7OW5 - chains A and C of the 5 polymer chains in the assembly; structure by X-ray diffraction, 2.58 A resolution.

== Chain A ==
Name: MHC class I antigen
Organism: Homo sapiens
UniProtKB: A0A583ZB34 (A0A583ZB34_HUMAN); residues 1-275 here correspond to UniProt positions 25-299 (UniProt number = residue number + 24)
Sequence (276 residues; row label = number of the first residue in the row):
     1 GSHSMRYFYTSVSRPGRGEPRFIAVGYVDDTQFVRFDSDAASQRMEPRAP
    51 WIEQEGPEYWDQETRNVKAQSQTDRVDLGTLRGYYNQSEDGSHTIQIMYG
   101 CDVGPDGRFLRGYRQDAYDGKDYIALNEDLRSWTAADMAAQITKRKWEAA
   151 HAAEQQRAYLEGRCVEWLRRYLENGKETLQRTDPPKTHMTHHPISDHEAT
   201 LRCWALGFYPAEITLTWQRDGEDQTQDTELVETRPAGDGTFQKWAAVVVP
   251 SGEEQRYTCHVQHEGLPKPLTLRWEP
Not modelled in the structure: 1
Sequence notes: expression tag (276)
Cystine bridges: Cys-101/Cys-164, Cys-203/Cys-259

== Chain C ==
Name: KRAS peptide (VVVGAGGVGK)
Notes: EC 3.6.5.2
UniProtKB: P01111 (RASN_HUMAN); residues 1-10 here correspond to UniProt positions 7-16 (UniProt number = residue number + 6)
Sequence (10 residues; numbered 1 to 10; the number before each row is that of its first residue):
     1 VVVGAGGVGK
Curated features (UniProtKB/Swiss-Prot):
  - binding site (GTP): Gly-4 to Lys-10
From the paper describing this entry:
  - mutagenesis - G4A, G9A: decreased binding to JDI TCR

== How chain A and chain C interact ==
Pairs across the interface (39; chain A residue first):
  Met-5(A) / Val-1(C)
  Tyr-7(A) / Val-1(C)  hydrogen bond (side chain-backbone)
  Tyr-7(A) / Val-2(C)  hydrophobic
  Tyr-9(A) / Val-2(C)
  Met-45(A) / Val-2(C)  hydrophobic
  Tyr-59(A) / Val-1(C)  hydrophobic
  Glu-63(A) / Val-1(C)
  Glu-63(A) / Val-2(C)  hydrogen bond (side chain-backbone)
  Asn-66(A) / Val-2(C)
  Ala-69(A) / Ala-5(C)  hydrophobic
  Gln-70(A) / Ala-5(C)
  Thr-73(A) / Gly-9(C)
  Asp-77(A) / Gly-9(C)
  Asp-77(A) / Lys-10(C)  hydrogen bond (side chain-backbone)
  Thr-80(A) / Lys-10(C)
  Leu-81(A) / Lys-10(C)
  Tyr-84(A) / Lys-10(C)  hydrogen bond (side chain-backbone)
  Ile-95(A) / Lys-10(C)
  Tyr-99(A) / Val-2(C)
  Tyr-99(A) / Val-3(C)  hydrogen bond (side chain-backbone)
  Asp-116(A) / Lys-10(C)  salt bridge
  Thr-143(A) / Lys-10(C)  hydrogen bond (side chain-backbone)
  Lys-146(A) / Lys-10(C)  hydrogen bond (side chain-backbone)
  Trp-147(A) / Val-8(C)
  Trp-147(A) / Gly-9(C)  hydrogen bond (side chain-backbone)
  Trp-147(A) / Lys-10(C)
  Ala-150(A) / Val-8(C)  hydrophobic
  Gln-155(A) / Gly-4(C)  hydrogen bond (side chain-backbone)
  Gln-155(A) / Ala-5(C)
  Gln-155(A) / Gly-6(C)
  Gln-155(A) / Gly-7(C)
  Gln-156(A) / Val-3(C)
  Tyr-159(A) / Val-1(C)  hydrogen bond (side chain-backbone)
  Tyr-159(A) / Val-2(C)
  Tyr-159(A) / Val-3(C)
  Arg-163(A) / Val-1(C)
  Arg-163(A) / Val-2(C)
  Trp-167(A) / Val-1(C)  hydrophobic
  Tyr-171(A) / Val-1(C)  hydrogen bond (side chain-backbone)
Other interface residues (no listed pair), chain A (30 interface residues in all): Val-67, Ile-97, Tyr-123

== Overview ==
The interface between chain A and chain C involves 30 residues on one side and 10 on the other, with 11
hydrogen bonds and 1 salt bridge. Polar contacts include Asp-116(A)/Lys-10(C), Tyr-7(A)/Val-1(C) and
Glu-63(A)/Val-2(C). From the paper: G4A and G9A of chain C reduce binding to JDI TCR.
Here chain A is MHC class I antigen (Homo sapiens) and chain C is KRAS peptide (VVVGAGGVGK). Entry 7OW5
(Crystal structure of a TCR in complex with HLA-A*11:01 bound to KRAS peptide (VVVGAGGVGK)) was determined by
X-ray diffraction (same publication as 7OW3, 7OW4, 7OW6 and 7PB2).
